Entry 6MO1 (X-ray diffraction, 3.00 A resolution); this record covers chain A.

== Chain A ==
Molecule: FLAVIVIRUS_NS2B/Peptidase S7
Organism: Dengue virus 2
UniProt: chimeric construct of B3RFT3, Q91H74: residues 49-991 from B3RFT3 (B3RFT3_9FLAV) positions 1394-1440 (offset varies); residues 1001-1185 from Q91H74 positions 1476-1660 (UniProt number = residue number + 475)
Chain sequence (247 residues; numbered 43 to 1185; 896 numbers in that range are skipped by the numbering (no residue carries them; nothing is unmodelled there); the number before each row is that of its first residue):
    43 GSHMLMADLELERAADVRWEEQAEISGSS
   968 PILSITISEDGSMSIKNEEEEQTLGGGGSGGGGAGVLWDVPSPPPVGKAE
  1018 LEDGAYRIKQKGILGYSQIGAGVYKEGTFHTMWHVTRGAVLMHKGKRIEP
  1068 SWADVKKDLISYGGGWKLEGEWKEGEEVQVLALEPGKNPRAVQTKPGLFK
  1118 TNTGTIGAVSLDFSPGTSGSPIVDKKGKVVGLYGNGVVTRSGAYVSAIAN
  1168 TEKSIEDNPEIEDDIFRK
Not modelled in the structure: 43-47, 968-1017, 1152-1164, 1171-1185
Sequence notes: expression tag (43-48); linker (992-1000); conflict Asn1167 (Gln1642 in Q91H74)
Small-molecule neighbours: I16 (5-[4-(aminomethyl)phenyl]-6-[4-(furan-3-yl)phenyl]-N-[(piperidin-4-yl)methyl]pyrazin-2-amine): Lys1073, Lys1074, Asp1075, Leu1076, Trp1083, Thr1120, Gly1148, Leu1149, Gly1151, Ile1165

== Overview ==
Chain A binds compound I16.
Chain A is FLAVIVIRUS_NS2B/Peptidase S7 (Dengue virus 2); the structure, Structure of dengue virus protease
with an allosteric Inhibitor that blocks replication, was determined by X-ray diffraction together with 6MO0
and 6MO2 from the same study.
